PDB entry 4JBT | X-ray diffraction, 2.20 A resolution | chain A

Chain A:
Molecule: Cytochrome P450 monooxygenase
Organism: Nocardia farcinica
UniProt: Q5YNS8 (Q5YNS8_NOCFA); numbering as in UniProt (aligned over 1-410)
Amino-acid sequence (410 residues; row label = number of the first residue in the row):
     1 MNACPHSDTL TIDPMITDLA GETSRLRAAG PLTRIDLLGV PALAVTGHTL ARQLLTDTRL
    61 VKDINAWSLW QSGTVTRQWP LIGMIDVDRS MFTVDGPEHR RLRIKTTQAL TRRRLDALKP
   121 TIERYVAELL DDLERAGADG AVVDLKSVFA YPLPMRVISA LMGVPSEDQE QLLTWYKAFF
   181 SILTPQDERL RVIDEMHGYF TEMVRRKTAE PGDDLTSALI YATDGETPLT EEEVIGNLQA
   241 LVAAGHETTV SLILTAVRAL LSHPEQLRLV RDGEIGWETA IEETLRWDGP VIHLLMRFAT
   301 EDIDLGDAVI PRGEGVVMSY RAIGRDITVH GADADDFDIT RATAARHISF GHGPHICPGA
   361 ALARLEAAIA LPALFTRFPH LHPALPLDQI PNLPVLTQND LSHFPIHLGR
Disordered / not traced: 1-3
Metal / ion sites: Mg2+ near Asp8 (its only coordinating residue here); K+ near Asp88 (its only coordinating residue here); heme Fe near Cys357 (its only coordinating residue here)
Small-molecule neighbours:
  - 4-androstene-3-17-dione (ASD): Gly83, Met84, Val87, Phe92, Phe179, Phe180, Gln239, Ala240, Ala243, Ala244, Thr248, Val291, Leu294, Gln398
  - heme (HEM): Leu55, Lys62, Met91, Phe92, His99, Arg103, Leu110, Ile158, Ala240, Leu241, Ala244, Gly245, Thr248, Thr249, Leu252, Leu285, Pro290, Val291, Leu294, Arg297, Tyr320, Ser349, Phe350, Gly351, His355, Ile356, Cys357, Pro358, Gly359, Leu362, Ala363

Summary:
Ligands of chain A: 4-androstene-3-17-dione and heme.
Chain A is Cytochrome P450 monooxygenase (Nocardia farcinica); the structure, The 2.2 A crystal structure of
CYP154C5 from Nocardia farcinica in complex with androstenedione, was determined by X-ray diffraction together
with 4J6B, 4J6C and 4J6D from the same study.
